Entry 1PD0 (X-ray diffraction, 2.60 A resolution); this record covers chains A and B.

== Chain A ==
Molecule: Protein transport protein Sec24
Source organism: Saccharomyces cerevisiae
UniProt: P40482 (SEC24_YEAST); residues 117-926 here = UniProt positions 117-926
Amino-acid sequence (810 residues; each row starts with the number of its first residue):
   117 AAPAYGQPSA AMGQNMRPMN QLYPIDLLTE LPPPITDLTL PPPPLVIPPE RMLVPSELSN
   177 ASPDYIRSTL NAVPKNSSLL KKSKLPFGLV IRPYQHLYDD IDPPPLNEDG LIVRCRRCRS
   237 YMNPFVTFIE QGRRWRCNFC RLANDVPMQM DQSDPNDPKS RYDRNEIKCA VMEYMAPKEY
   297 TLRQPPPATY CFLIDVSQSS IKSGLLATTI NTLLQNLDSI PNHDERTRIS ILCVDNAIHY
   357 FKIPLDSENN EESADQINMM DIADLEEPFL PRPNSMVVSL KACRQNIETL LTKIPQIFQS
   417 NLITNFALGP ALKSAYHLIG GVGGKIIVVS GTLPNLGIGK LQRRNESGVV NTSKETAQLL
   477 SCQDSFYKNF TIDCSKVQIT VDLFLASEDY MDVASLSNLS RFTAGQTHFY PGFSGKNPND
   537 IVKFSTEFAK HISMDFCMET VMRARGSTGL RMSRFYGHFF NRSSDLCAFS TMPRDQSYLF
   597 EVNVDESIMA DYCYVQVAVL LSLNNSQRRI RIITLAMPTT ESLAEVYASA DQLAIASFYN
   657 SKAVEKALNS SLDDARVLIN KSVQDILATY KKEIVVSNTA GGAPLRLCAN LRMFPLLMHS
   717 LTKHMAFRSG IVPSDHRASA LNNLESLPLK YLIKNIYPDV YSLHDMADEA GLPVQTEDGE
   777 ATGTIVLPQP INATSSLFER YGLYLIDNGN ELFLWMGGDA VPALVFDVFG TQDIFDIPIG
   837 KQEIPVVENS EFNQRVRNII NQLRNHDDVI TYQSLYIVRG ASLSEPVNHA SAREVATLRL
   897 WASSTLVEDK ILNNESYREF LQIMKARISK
Unresolved in the structure: 117-132, 269-273, 366-372, 384-388, 460-479, 692-696, 771-778, 878-887
Metal / ion sites: Zn2+: Cys231, Cys234, Cys253, Cys256

== Chain B ==
Molecule: COPII-binding peptide of the integral membrane protein SED5
UniProt: Q01590 (SED5_YEAST); residues 234-243 here correspond to UniProt positions 201-210 (UniProt number = residue number - 33)
Amino-acid sequence (10 residues; numbered 234 to 243; the number before each row is that of its first residue):
   234 TYNNSNPFMT

== How chain A and chain B interact ==
Pairs across the interface - 35 pairs, chain A then chain B:
  Ser503(A) with Asn236(B)
  Glu504(A) with Thr234(B); Tyr235(B); Asn236(B), hydrogen bond (backbone-backbone)
  Asp505(A) with Thr234(B); Asn236(B), hydrogen bond (backbone-side chain)
  Tyr506(A) with Thr234(B), hydrogen bond (backbone-backbone)
  Phe525(A) with Asn236(B)
  Pro527(A) with Asn236(B); Asn237(B); Ser238(B), hydrogen bond (backbone-side chain)
  Gly528(A) with Asn236(B), hydrogen bond (backbone-backbone); Asn237(B)
  Met721(A) with Pro240(B), hydrophobic
  Arg724(A) with Phe241(B)
  Pro729(A) with Pro240(B)
  Ser730(A) with Thr234(B)
  Asp731(A) with Thr234(B); Asn236(B), hydrogen bond
  His732(A) with Asn236(B); Asn237(B), hydrogen bond (side chain-backbone); Ser238(B); Pro240(B)
  Lys837(A) with Ser238(B), hydrogen bond
  Tyr872(A) with Ser238(B)
  Thr893(A) with Asn239(B), hydrogen bond (backbone-side chain); Phe241(B); Met242(B)
  Leu894(A) with Asn239(B)
  Leu896(A) with Phe241(B), hydrophobic
  Trp897(A) with Ser238(B); Asn239(B); Pro240(B); Phe241(B), hydrophobic
  Ser900(A) with Phe241(B)
Other interface residues (no listed pair), chain A (21 interface residues in all): Met507

== Summary ==
The interface between chain A and chain B involves 21 residues on one side and 9 on the other; the contacts
include 9 hydrogen bonds. Among the polar pairs are Asp505(A)-Asn236(B), Pro527(A)-Ser238(B) and
Asp731(A)-Asn236(B). Cys231(A), Cys234(A), Cys253(A) and Cys256(A) coordinate Zn2+.
Chain A is Protein transport protein Sec24 (Saccharomyces cerevisiae) and chain B is COPII-binding peptide of
the integral membrane protein SED5; the structure, Crystal structure of the COPII coat subunit, Sec24,
complexed with a peptide from the SNARE protein ..., was determined by X-ray diffraction, deposited together
with 1PCX and 1PD1.
